Entry 1BXV (X-ray diffraction, 1.80 A resolution); this record covers chain A.

Chain A:
Protein: Plastocyanin
From: Synechococcus elongatus
UniProtKB: P55020 (PLAS_SYNP7); the construct has insertions or renumbered stretches relative to UniProt, so the offset changes along the chain: 1-42 = UniProt 37-78; 52-59 = UniProt 80-87; 62-99 = UniProt 88-125
Amino-acid sequence (91 residues; numbered -2 to 99; 11 numbers in that range are skipped by the numbering (no residue carries them; nothing is unmodelled there); the number before each row is that of its first residue; numbers below 1 keep their minus sign (Gln-2 is residue -2)):
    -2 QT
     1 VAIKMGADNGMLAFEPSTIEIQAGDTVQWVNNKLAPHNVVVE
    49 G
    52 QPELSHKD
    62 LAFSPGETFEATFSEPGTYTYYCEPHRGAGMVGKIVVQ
Bound ions: Cu ion: His37, Cys84, His87
Curated features (UniProtKB/Swiss-Prot):
  - binding site (Cu cation): His37, Cys84, His87, Met92

Summary:
The Cu ion site is built by His37, Cys84 and His87. From UniProt: 4 Cu cation-binding residues.
Chain A is Plastocyanin (Synechococcus elongatus); the structure, Reduced plastocyanin from synechococcus sp,
was determined by X-ray diffraction, deposited together with 1BXU.
